7A4P - chains 3 and 5 of the 20 polymer chains in the assembly; structure by electron microscopy, 4.20 A resolution (low resolution: residue-level contacts below are approximate; hydrogen-bond / salt-bridge calls are withheld).

[Chain 3]
Protein: Glutathione reductase
Source organism: Chlorella ohadii
UniProt: A0A2P6TMT4 (A0A2P6TMT4_CHLSO); numbering as in UniProt (aligned over 247-487)
Amino-acid sequence (241 residues; each row starts with the number of its first residue):
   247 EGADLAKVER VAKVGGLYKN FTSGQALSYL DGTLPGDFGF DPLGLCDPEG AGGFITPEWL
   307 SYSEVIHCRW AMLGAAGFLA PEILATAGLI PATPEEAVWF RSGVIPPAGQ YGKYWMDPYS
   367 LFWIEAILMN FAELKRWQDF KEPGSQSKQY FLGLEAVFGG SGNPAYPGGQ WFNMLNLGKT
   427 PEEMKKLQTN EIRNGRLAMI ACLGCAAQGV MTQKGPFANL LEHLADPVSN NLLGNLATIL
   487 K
Construct notes: conflict C314 (Gly in A0A2P6TMT4), I329 (Val in A0A2P6TMT4), T339 (Ser in A0A2P6TMT4), K359 (Asn in A0A2P6TMT4), G405 (Ala in A0A2P6TMT4), E429 (Ala in A0A2P6TMT4), T484 (Arg in A0A2P6TMT4), I485 (Arg in A0A2P6TMT4), L486 (Arg in A0A2P6TMT4), K487 (Ala in A0A2P6TMT4)
Bound ions: chlorophyll a Mg site 1 near V350 (its only coordinating residue here); chlorophyll a Mg site 2 near N440 (its only coordinating residue here)
Ligand contacts:
  - beta-carotene (BCR), molecule 1: W316, L374, M375, F377, A378, Y396, F397, L398
  - beta-carotene (BCR), molecule 2: L319, A322, L325, A326, I329, L400, F404, W417, F418
  - beta-carotene (BCR), molecule 3: A452, A453, V456, M457, L478, L482
  - chlorophyll b (CHL), molecule 1: Y308, I312, R315, W316, L319, A378, K381, R382, D385, Q392, F397, F404, G406, P410, A411, P413, W417, F418, M420
  - chlorophyll b (CHL), molecule 2: L466, H469, P473, N477, L478, L479
  - chlorophyll a (CLA), molecule 1: L263, N266, F267
  - chlorophyll a (CLA), molecule 2: Y264, L276, L280, P281, G282, D283, F284, G285, F286, D287, L291, C292, L306, S307, S309, E310, H313, R442, M445, I446
  - chlorophyll a (CLA), molecule 3: F267, F286, P288
  - chlorophyll a (CLA), molecule 4: L291, G298, G299, F300, I301
  - chlorophyll a (CLA), molecule 5: F300, I301, W305, L306, S309, H313, L449
  - chlorophyll a (CLA), molecule 6: F300, W305, Y308, S309, I312, H313, W316, E371, A372, M375, N376, E379, L380, R382, W383
  - chlorophyll a (CLA), molecule 7: R315, M318, L319, Y412, P413, G414, F418, N419, L421, L423, M430, L433, Q434, N436, E437, N440
  - chlorophyll a (CLA), molecule 8: W316, L319, G320, A322, G323, A326, P327, L330, I336, S348, Y357, Y360
  - chlorophyll a (CLA), molecule 9: A322, K432, L433, N436, N440, L443
  - chlorophyll a (CLA), molecule 10: L325, K432, T435, N436, R439, N440, L443
  - chlorophyll a (CLA), molecule 11: L330, L335, I336, P337, Y357, K359
  - chlorophyll a (CLA), molecule 12: S348, G349, V350, Y360, W361, P364, L367, I370, E371, L374, M375
  - chlorophyll a (CLA), molecule 13: G349, V350, I351, P352, P353, P364, Y365, L367, F368, E371
  - chlorophyll a (CLA), molecule 14: I351, P353, V456
  - chlorophyll a (CLA), molecule 15: W361, M362, S366, W369, I370
  - chlorophyll a (CLA), molecule 16: F368, A372, I373, N376, L380, W383
  - chlorophyll a (CLA), molecule 17: W369, I373, N376, F377, L380, K381, Q392, Q395, Y396, F397
  - chlorophyll a (CLA), molecule 18: W369, I370, I373, L374
  - chlorophyll a (CLA), molecule 19: L443, I446, A447, L449, G450, A453, Q454, M457, T458, N465, L466, E468, H469, N476, N477, L478, N481
  - chlorophyll a (CLA), molecule 20: V456, I485, L486
  - L-alfa-lysophosphatidylcholine, lauroyl (LAP; [2-((1-oxododecanoxy-(2-hydroxy-3-propanyl))-phosphonate-oxy)-ethyl]-trimethylammonium): L479, G480, L482, A483
  - lutein (LUT; (3r,3'r,6s)-4,5-didehydro-5,6-dihydro-beta,beta-carotene-3,3'-diol), molecule 1: F286, D287, P288, L289, G290, L291, H313, W316, A317, L319, G320, G323, F324, W345, S348, V350, M445, C448, L449
  - lutein (LUT), molecule 2: M318, A321, A322, L325, F418, N419, M420, L421, N422, L423, N440, L443, A444, A447, C451, Q454, P462, F463, N465, L466
  - phosphatidylethanolamine (PTY): G299, F300, T302, W305, W383, F386, K387
  - QTB ((3E,5E,7E)-6-methyl-8-[(6R)-2,2,6-trimethylcyclohexyl]octa-3,5,7-trien-2-one): Y264, R439, R442, L443, I446

[Chain 5]
Protein: Chlorophyll a-b binding protein, chloroplastic
Source organism: Chlorella ohadii
UniProt: A0A2P6U4K1 (A0A2P6U4K1_CHLSO); residues 30-256 here = UniProt positions 30-256
Amino-acid sequence (227 residues; numbered 30 to 256; the number before each row is that of its first residue):
    30 QRKLWFPGVA APGYLDGSMA GDRGFDPMGL GANPKMMTWY RQAELQNGRW AMLGVAGILG
    90 QEIINPAQWW YTAGMPENLP RFDSQPVNMG GILAWEFILM HFVEVRRWQD IRKKDSVNAD
   150 PFNPNLKVPN PELGYPGGPF DPLGFSKGNF KEAQTKEIKN GRLAMVAFAA FTIQAQATGK
   210 GPLQNLTDHL SAPFSNNWTT NIGHCMVPTS VDVQGLTIPL SCLWPGQ
Construct notes: conflict K32 (Asp in A0A2P6U4K1), V38 (Ala in A0A2P6U4K1), A40 (Ser in A0A2P6U4K1), G42 (Ala in A0A2P6U4K1), S113 (Gly in A0A2P6U4K1), I127 (Leu in A0A2P6U4K1), V195 (Ile in A0A2P6U4K1)
Cystine bridges: C234-C251
Bound ions: chlorophyll a Mg (5 sites), coordinated by W34, E133, D149, E186, N189
Ligand contacts:
  - beta-carotene (BCR), molecule 1: W79, L128, M129, F131, V132, P150, F151
  - beta-carotene (BCR), molecule 2: Y100, N117, M118, G119, T201, Q205, V242, Q243, G244, L245, I247, L252
  - chlorophyll b (CHL), molecule 1: Q75, R78, W79, L82, F131, V132, R135, R136, D139, V146, N147, G163, Y164, P165, F169, P171
  - chlorophyll b (CHL), molecule 2: W79, G103, L108, M118, I121, W124, E125, L128, M129, F169
  - chlorophyll b (CHL), molecule 3: W99, Y100, T101, G103, M104, P105, M118, L122, E125, V240, V242, I247, L249
  - chlorophyll a (CLA), molecule 1: K32, L33, W34, F35, P36, R52, F54
  - chlorophyll a (CLA), molecule 2: L44, M48, A49, G50, D51, R52, G53, F54, D55, L59, G60, M66, Y69, R70, A72, E73, N76, R191, M194, V195, A198
  - chlorophyll a (CLA), molecule 3: W68, Y69, A72, N76, F197
  - chlorophyll a (CLA), molecule 4: W68, Q71, A72, Q75, N76, W79, E125, F126, M129, H130, E133, R136, W137, I140
  - chlorophyll a (CLA), molecule 5: R78, M81, L82, A85, P160, Y164, P165, G166, F169, D170, F174, S175, F179, A182, Q183, K185, E186, N189
  - chlorophyll a (CLA), molecule 6: W79, L82, A85, G86, G89, Q90, I93, N94, Q97, A102, N107, P109, F111
  - chlorophyll a (CLA), molecule 7: F111, D112, Q114, I121, W124
  - chlorophyll a (CLA), molecule 8: A123, W124, I127, L128
  - chlorophyll a (CLA), molecule 9: W124, I127, H130, F131, V134, R135, Q138, V146, P150
  - chlorophyll a (CLA), molecule 10: F126, H130, V134, W137
  - chlorophyll a (CLA), molecule 11: F131, R135, V146, N147, A148, D149, P150, F151, L155, K156, V157, P168, F169
  - chlorophyll a (CLA), molecule 12: F174, S175, N178, A182, K185, N189, L192
  - chlorophyll a (CLA), molecule 13: E181, T184, K185, K188, N189, L192
  - chlorophyll a (CLA), molecule 14: V195, A198, A199, I202, Q203, A206, T207, N214, L215, D217, H218, N225, N226, W227, N230
  - chlorophyll a (CLA), molecule 15: I202, L252, W253, P254
  - chlorophyll a (CLA), molecule 16: L215, H218, L219, P222, F223, N226, W227
  - chlorophyll a (CLA), molecule 17: W227, T228, T229, I231, G232, W253, P254, G255, Q256
  - diacyl glycerol (DGA): K64, M65, W68
  - lutein (LUT; (3r,3'r,6s)-4,5-didehydro-5,6-dihydro-beta,beta-carotene-3,3'-diol), molecule 1: F54, D55, P56, M57, G58, L59, N76, W79, A80, L82, G83, G86, I87, W99, A102, M194, V195, F197, A198
  - lutein (LUT), molecule 2: M81, V84, A85, F169, D170, P171, L172, G173, F174, N189, L192, A193, A196, A199, F200, Q203, P211, L212, N214, L215
  - lutein (LUT), molecule 3: W137, R141, P248, L249, S250
  - phosphatidylethanolamine (PTY): S250, L252, W253, P254

[Chain 3 / chain 5 interface]
Residue-residue contacts - 24 pairs, chain 3 then chain 5:
  W361(3) - P254(5)
  L398(3) - L59(5)
  G399(3) - G58(5)
  L400(3) - M57(5)
  A402(3) - G58(5)
  A402(3) - A61(5)
  V403(3) - M57(5)
  V403(3) - G58(5)
  Q416(3) - P41(5)
  Q416(3) - Y43(5)
  Q416(3) - D55(5)
  Q416(3) - P56(5)
  Q416(3) - G58(5)
  W417(3) - P56(5)
  W417(3) - M57(5)
  M420(3) - V38(5)
  M420(3) - P56(5)
  L421(3) - W34(5)
  L421(3) - F35(5)
  L421(3) - G37(5)
  L421(3) - V38(5)
  N422(3) - G37(5)
  N422(3) - A39(5)
  K425(3) - G37(5)
Interface residues without a listed pair, chain 3 (13 interface residues in all): L335
Interface residues without a listed pair, chain 5 (15 interface residues in all): T228

[Overview]
13 residues of chain 3 and 15 residues of chain 5 are in contact. One chlorophyll a molecule is bound between
chain 3 and chain 5.
Here chain 3 is Glutathione reductase and chain 5 is Chlorophyll a-b binding protein, chloroplastic, both from
Chlorella ohadii. Entry 7A4P (Structure of small high-light grown Chlorella ohadii photosystem I) was
determined by electron microscopy (same publication as 6ZZX and 6ZZY).
